7M7G - chains B and C of the 6 polymer chains in the assembly; structure by electron microscopy, 4.10 A resolution (low resolution: residue-level contacts below are approximate; hydrogen-bond / salt-bridge calls are withheld).

Chain B:
Name: EryAI, 6-deoxyerythronolide-B synthase EryA3, modules 5 and 6 chimera
From: Saccharopolyspora erythraea
Notes: EC 2.3.1.94; fragment: EryA1  + EryA3
UniProtKB: chimeric construct of Q5UNP6, Q03133: residues 32-1485 from Q5UNP6 (Q5UNP6_SACER) positions 557-2010 (UniProt number = residue number + 525); residues 1491-1767 from Q03133 positions 2896-3172 (UniProt number = residue number + 1405)
Amino-acid sequence (1784 residues; row label = number of the first residue in the row):
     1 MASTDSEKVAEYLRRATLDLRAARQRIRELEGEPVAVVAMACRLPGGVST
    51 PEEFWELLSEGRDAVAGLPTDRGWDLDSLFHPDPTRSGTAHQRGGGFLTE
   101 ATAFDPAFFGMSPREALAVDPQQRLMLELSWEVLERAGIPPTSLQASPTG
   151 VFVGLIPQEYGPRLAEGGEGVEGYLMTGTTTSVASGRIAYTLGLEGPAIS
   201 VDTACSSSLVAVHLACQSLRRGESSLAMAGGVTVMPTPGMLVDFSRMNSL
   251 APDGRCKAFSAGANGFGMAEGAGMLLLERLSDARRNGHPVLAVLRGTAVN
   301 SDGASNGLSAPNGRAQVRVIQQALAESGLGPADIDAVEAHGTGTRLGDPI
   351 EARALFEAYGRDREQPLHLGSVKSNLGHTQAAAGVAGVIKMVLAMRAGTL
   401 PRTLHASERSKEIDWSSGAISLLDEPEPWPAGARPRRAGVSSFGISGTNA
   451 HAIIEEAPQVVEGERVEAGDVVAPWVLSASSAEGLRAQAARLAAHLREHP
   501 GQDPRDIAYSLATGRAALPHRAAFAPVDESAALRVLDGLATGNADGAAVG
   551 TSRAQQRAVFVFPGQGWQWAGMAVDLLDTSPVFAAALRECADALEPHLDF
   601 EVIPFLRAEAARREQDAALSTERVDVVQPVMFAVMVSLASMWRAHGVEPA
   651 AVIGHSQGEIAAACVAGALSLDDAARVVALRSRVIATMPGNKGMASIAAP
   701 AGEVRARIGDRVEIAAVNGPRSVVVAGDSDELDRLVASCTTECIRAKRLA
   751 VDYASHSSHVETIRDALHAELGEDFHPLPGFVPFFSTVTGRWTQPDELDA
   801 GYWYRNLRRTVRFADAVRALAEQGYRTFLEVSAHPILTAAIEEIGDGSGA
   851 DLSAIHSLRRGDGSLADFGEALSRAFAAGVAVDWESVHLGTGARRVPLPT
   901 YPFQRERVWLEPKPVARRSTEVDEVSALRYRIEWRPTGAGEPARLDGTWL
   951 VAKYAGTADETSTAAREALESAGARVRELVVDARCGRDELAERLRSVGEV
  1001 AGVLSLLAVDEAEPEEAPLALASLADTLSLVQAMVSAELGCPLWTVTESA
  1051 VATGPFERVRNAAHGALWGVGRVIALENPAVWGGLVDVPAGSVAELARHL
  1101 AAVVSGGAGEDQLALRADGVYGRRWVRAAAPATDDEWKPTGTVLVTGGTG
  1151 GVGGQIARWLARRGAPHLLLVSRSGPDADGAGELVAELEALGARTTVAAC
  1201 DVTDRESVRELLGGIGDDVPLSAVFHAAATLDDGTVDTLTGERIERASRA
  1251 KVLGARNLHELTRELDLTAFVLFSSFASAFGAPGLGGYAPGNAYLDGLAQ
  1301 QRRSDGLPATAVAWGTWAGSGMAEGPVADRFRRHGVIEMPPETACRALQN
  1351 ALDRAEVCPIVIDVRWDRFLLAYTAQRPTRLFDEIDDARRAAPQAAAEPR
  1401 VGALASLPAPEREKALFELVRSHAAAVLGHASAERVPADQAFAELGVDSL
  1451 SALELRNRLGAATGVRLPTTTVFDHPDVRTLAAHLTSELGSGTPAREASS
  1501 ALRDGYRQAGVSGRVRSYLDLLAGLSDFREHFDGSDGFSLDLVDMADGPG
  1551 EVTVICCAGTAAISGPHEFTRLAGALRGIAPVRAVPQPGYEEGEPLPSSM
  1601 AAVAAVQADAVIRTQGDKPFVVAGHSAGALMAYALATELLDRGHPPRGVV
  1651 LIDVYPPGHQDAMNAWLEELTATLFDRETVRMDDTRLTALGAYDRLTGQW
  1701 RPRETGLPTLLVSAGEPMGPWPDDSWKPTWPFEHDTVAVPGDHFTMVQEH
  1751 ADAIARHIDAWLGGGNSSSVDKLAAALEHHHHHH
Unresolved in the structure: 1126-1136, 1391-1784
Sequence notes: expression tag (1-31, 1768-1784); linker (1486-1490)
Curated features (UniProtKB/Swiss-Prot):
  - active site: Ser1626 (Nucleophile), His1743 (Proton acceptor)
  - binding site (substrate): Thr1560, Ala1627, Asp1653

Chain C:
Name: 1B2 (heavy chain)
From: Homo sapiens
Amino-acid sequence (249 residues; each row starts with the number of its first residue):
     1 MAEVQLVQSGGGLVQPGRSLRLSCTASGFTFGDYAMSWVRQAPGKGLEWV
    51 GFIRSKAYGGTTEYAASVKGRFTISRDDSKSIAYLQMNSLKTEDTAVYYC
   101 TRGGTLFDYWGQGTLVTVSSASTKGPSVFPLAPSSKSTSGGTAALGCLVK
   151 DYFPEPVTVSWNSGALTSGVHTFPAVLQSSGLYSLSSVVTVPSSSLGTQT
   201 YICNVNHKPSNTKVDKKVEPKSCAALVPRGSAHHHHHHAADYKDDDDKA
Unresolved in the structure: 1-2, 136-142, 194-199, 221-249
Disulfides: Cys24-Cys100, Cys147-Cys203

Interface between chain B and chain C:
Contacting residue pairs (31; chain B residue first):
  Met1(B) - Arg54(C)
  Ala2(B) - Arg54(C)
  Ser3(B) - Arg54(C)
  Ser3(B) - Tyr58(C)
  Ser6(B) - Tyr58(C)
  Glu7(B) - Arg54(C)
  Glu7(B) - Tyr58(C)
  Lys8(B) - Thr105(C)
  Ala10(B) - Tyr58(C)
  Glu11(B) - Gly103(C)
  Glu11(B) - Gly104(C)
  Glu11(B) - Thr105(C)
  Glu11(B) - Leu106(C)
  Tyr12(B) - Thr105(C)
  Tyr12(B) - Leu106(C)
  Arg14(B) - Asp33(C)
  Arg14(B) - Tyr34(C)
  Arg14(B) - Tyr58(C)
  Arg15(B) - Leu106(C)
  Arg15(B) - Asp108(C)
  Leu18(B) - Tyr34(C)
  Asp774(B) - Asn211(C)
  Asp774(B) - Lys213(C)
  Phe775(B) - Lys213(C)
  His776(B) - Ser160(C)
  His776(B) - Ser163(C)
  His776(B) - Asn204(C)
  His776(B) - Asn206(C)
  His776(B) - Lys213(C)
  Pro777(B) - Ser163(C)
  Pro779(B) - Gly164(C)
Other interface residues (no listed pair), chain C (18 interface residues in all): Ala35, Thr61

In short:
17 residues of chain B and 18 residues of chain C are in contact. From UniProt: active-site residues
Ser1626(B) and His1743(B) and 3 substrate-binding residues on chain B.
Here chain B is EryAI, 6-deoxyerythronolide-B synthase EryA3, modules 5 and 6 chimera (Saccharopolyspora
erythraea) and chain C is 1B2 (heavy chain) (Homo sapiens). Entry 7M7G (6-Deoxyerythronolide B synthase (DEBS)
module 1 in complex with antibody fragment 1B2: State 2) was determined by electron microscopy, deposited
together with 7M7E, 7M7F, 7M7H, 7M7I and 7M7J.
